Entry 8TW2 (electron microscopy, 3.39 A resolution); this record covers chains AP and HC of the 240 polymer chains in the assembly.

== Chain AP (and HC) ==
Molecule: Coat protein
Organism: Acinetobacter phage AP205
Notes: chain HC of this document is another copy of the same molecule, construct and numbering; everything in this record applies to it too
UniProtKB: Q9AZ42 (Q9AZ42_9VIRU); residues 1-129 here correspond to UniProt positions 2-130 (UniProt number = residue number + 1)
Chain sequence (129 residues; each row starts with the number of its first residue):
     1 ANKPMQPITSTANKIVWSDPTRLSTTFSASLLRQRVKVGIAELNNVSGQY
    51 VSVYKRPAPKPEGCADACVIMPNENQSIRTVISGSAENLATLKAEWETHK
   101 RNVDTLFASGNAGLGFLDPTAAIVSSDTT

== How chain AP and chain HC interact ==
Pairs across the interface (5):
  Ile8(AP) with Arg33(HC)
  Thr9(AP) with Arg33(HC), hydrogen bond
  Leu23(AP) with Asn44(HC); Ala86(HC), hydrophobic
  Ile70(AP) with Ile40(HC)
Interface residues without a listed pair, chain AP (5 interface residues in all): Cys68
Interface residues without a listed pair, chain HC (6 interface residues in all): Ala12, Glu87

== Overview ==
5 residues of chain AP face 6 of chain HC across their interface, with 1 hydrogen bond. The hydrogen-bonded
pair is Thr9(AP)-Arg33(HC).
Both chains are Coat protein (Acinetobacter phage AP205). Entry 8TW2 (Acinetobacter phage AP205 T=4 VLP) was
determined by electron microscopy (same publication as 8TOB, 8TOC, 8TV9, 8TVA and 8TWC).
